8V9V - chain A; structure by X-ray diffraction, 2.29 A resolution.

# Chain A
Molecule: Pilus assembly protein
Source organism: Escherichia coli
UniProtKB: A0A152V3W7 (A0A152V3W7_ECOLX); residues 1-170 here correspond to UniProt positions 21-190 (UniProt number = residue number + 20)
Amino-acid sequence (176 residues; numbered 1 to 176; the number before each row is that of its first residue):
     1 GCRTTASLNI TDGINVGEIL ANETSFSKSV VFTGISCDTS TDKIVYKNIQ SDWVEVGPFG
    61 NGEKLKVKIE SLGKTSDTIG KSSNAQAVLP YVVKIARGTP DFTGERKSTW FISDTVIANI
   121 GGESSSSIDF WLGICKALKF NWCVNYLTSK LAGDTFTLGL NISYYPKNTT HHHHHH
Not modelled in the structure: 168-176
Construct notes: expression tag (171-176)
Disulfides: Cys2-Cys37, Cys135-Cys143

# Summary
Chain A is Pilus assembly protein (Escherichia coli); the structure, Yeh-like adhesin YhlD receptor binding
domain, was determined by X-ray diffraction together with 9N4G, 9N4H and 9N4I from the same study.
